PDB entry 5WKN | X-ray diffraction, 2.65 A resolution | chains A and C of the 4 polymer chains in the assembly

Chain A:
Molecule: Nucleoprotein
Organism: Parainfluenza virus 5 (strain W3)
UniProt: Q88435 (NCAP_PIV5); residues 32-372 here = UniProt positions 32-372
Chain sequence (348 residues; row label = number of the first residue in the row):
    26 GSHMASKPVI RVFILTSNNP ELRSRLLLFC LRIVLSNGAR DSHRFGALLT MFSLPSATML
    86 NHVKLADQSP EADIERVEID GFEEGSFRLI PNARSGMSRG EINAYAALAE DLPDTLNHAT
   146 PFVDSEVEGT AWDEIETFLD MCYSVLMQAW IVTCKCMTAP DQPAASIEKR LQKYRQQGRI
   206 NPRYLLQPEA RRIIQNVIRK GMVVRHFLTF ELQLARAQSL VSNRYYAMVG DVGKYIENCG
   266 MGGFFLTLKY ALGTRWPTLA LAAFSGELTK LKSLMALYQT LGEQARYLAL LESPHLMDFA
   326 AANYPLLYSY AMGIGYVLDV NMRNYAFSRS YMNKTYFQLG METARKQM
Unresolved in the structure: 26-32, 94-100, 181-191
Sequence notes: expression tag (26-31, 373)
Swiss-Prot annotation at these positions:
  - binding site (RNA): Lys-180, Arg-195, Tyr-260, Tyr-350, Arg-354

Chain C:
Molecule: Phosphoprotein
Organism: Parainfluenza virus 5 (strain W3)
UniProt: P11208 (PHOSP_PIV5); numbering as in UniProt (aligned over 2-50)
Chain sequence (49 residues; numbered 2 to 50; the number before each row is that of its first residue):
     2 DPTDLSFSPD EINKLIETGL NTVEYFTSQQ VTGTSSLGKN TIPPGVTGL
Unresolved in the structure: 2-6, 26-50

How chain A and chain C interact:
Contacting residue pairs (20):
  Phe-270(A) / Phe-8(C)  hydrophobic
  Phe-270(A) / Glu-12(C)
  Phe-270(A) / Asn-14(C)
  Phe-270(A) / Lys-15(C)
  Leu-271(A) / Phe-8(C)  hydrophobic
  Leu-273(A) / Asn-14(C)
  Leu-273(A) / Lys-15(C)
  Lys-274(A) / Asn-14(C)
  Leu-277(A) / Thr-19(C)  hydrogen bond (backbone-side chain)
  Arg-280(A) / Glu-18(C)
  Arg-280(A) / Asn-22(C)
  Leu-284(A) / Thr-19(C)
  Leu-284(A) / Thr-23(C)
  Ala-285(A) / Thr-23(C)
  Leu-293(A) / Thr-23(C)
  Leu-293(A) / Val-24(C)  hydrophobic
  Lys-297(A) / Ile-17(C)
  Lys-297(A) / Leu-21(C)
  Met-300(A) / Ile-17(C)  hydrophobic
  Arg-311(A) / Pro-10(C)
Also at the interface, not in a pair above, chain A (19 interface residues in all): Asn-263, Phe-269, Gly-278, Ser-290, Thr-294, Tyr-303, Gln-304
Also at the interface, not in a pair above, chain C (13 interface residues in all): Leu-16

Summary:
19 residues of chain A face 13 of chain C across their interface; the contacts include 1 hydrogen bond. The
hydrogen-bonded pair is Leu-277(A)/Thr-19(C). From UniProt: 5 RNA-binding residues on chain A.
Here chain A is Nucleoprotein and chain C is Phosphoprotein, both from Parainfluenza virus 5 (strain W3).
Entry 5WKN (Crystal structure of the parainfluenza virus 5 nucleoprotein-phosphoprotein complex) was
determined by X-ray diffraction.
